PDB entry 5LJ5 | electron microscopy, 10.00 A resolution (very low resolution: no residue pairs are listed; an interface is given only as per-side residue counts) | chains U and C of the 45 polymer chains in the assembly

Chain U:
Molecule: U5 snRNA (small nuclear RNA)
Source organism: Saccharomyces cerevisiae
Sequence (179 nucleotides; numbered 1 to 179; the number before each row is that of its first residue):
     1 AAGCAGCUUUACAGAUCAAUGGCGGAGGGAGGUCAACAUCAAGAACUGUG
    51 GGCCUUUUAUUGCCUAUAGAACUUAUAACGAACAUGGUUCUUGCCUUUUA
   101 CCAGAACCAUCCGGGUGUUGUCUCCAUAGAAACAGGUAAAGCUGUCCGUU
   151 ACUGUGGGCUUGCCAUAUUUUUUGGAACU
Disordered / not traced: 1-3, 54-61, 146-166, 174-179

Chain C:
Molecule: Pre-mRNA-splicing factor SNU114
Source organism: Saccharomyces cerevisiae
UniProtKB: P36048 (SN114_YEAST); numbering as in UniProt (aligned over 1-1008)
Sequence (1008 residues; row label = number of the first residue in the row):
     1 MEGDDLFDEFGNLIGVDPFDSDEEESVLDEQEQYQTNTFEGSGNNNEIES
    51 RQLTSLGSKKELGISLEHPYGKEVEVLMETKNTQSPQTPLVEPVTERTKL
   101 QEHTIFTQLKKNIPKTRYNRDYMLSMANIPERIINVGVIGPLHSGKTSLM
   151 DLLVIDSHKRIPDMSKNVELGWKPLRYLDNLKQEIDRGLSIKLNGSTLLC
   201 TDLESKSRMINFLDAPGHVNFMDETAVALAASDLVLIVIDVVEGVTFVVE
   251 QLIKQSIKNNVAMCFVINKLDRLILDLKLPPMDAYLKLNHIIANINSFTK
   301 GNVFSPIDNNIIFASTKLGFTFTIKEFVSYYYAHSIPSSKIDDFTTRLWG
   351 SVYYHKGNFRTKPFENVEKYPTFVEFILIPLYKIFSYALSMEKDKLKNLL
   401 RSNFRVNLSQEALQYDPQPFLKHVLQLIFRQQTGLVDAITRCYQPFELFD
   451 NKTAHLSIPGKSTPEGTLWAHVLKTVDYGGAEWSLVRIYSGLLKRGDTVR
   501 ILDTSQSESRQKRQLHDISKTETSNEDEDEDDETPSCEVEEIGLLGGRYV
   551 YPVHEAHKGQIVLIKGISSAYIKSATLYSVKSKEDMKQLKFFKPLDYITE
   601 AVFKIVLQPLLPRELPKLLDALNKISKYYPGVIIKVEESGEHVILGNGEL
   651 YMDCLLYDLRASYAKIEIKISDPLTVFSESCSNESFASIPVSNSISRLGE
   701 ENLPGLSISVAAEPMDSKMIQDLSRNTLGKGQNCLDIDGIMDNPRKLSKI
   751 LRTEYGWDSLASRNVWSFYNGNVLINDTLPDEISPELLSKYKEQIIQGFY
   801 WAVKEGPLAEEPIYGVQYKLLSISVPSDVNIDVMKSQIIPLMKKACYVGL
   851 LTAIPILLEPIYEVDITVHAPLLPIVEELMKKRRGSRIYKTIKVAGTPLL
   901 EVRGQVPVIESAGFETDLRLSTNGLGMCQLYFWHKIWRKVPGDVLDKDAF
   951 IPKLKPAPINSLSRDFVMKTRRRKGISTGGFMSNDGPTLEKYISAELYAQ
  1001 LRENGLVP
Disordered / not traced: 1-70, 519-529, 694-707, 726-743, 771-773, 999-1008
Small-molecule neighbours: GTP (guanosine-5'-triphosphate): Pro141, Leu142, His143, Ser144, Gly145, Lys146, Thr147, Ser148, Pro174, Arg176, Gly188, Leu189, Ser190, Ala215, Pro216, Gly217, His218, Asn268, Lys269, Asp271, Arg272, Ser315, Thr316, Lys317
Curated features (UniProtKB/Swiss-Prot):
  - region: Gly140 to Thr147 (G1), Gly188 to Lys192 (G2), Asp214 to Gly217 (G3), Asn268 to Asp271 (G4), Ser315 to Lys317 (G5)
  - binding site (GTP): Gly140 to Thr147, Asp214 to His218, Asn268 to Asp271
  - modified residue: Ser85 (Phosphoserine), Thr88 (Phosphothreonine)

How chain U and chain C interact:
At this resolution (10 A) residue pairs are not listed: 12 residues of chain U and 22 of chain C lie at the interface.

Summary:
The interface between chain U and chain C involves 12 residues on one side and 22 on the other. Bound to chain
C: GTP. UniProt lists 17 GTP-binding residues on chain C.
Here chain U is U5 snRNA (small nuclear RNA) and chain C is Pre-mRNA-splicing factor SNU114, both from
Saccharomyces cerevisiae. Entry 5LJ5 (Overall structure of the yeast spliceosome immediately after branching)
was determined by electron microscopy (same publication as 5LJ3).
